8E97 - chains A and D of the 4 polymer chains in the assembly; structure by electron microscopy, 4.19 A resolution (low resolution: residue-level contacts below are approximate; hydrogen-bond / salt-bridge calls are withheld).

== Chain A ==
Name: Glutamate receptor ionotropic, NMDA 1
Organism: Homo sapiens
UniProt: Q05586 (NMDZ1_HUMAN); residue numbers follow UniProt; this construct covers 1-847
Chain sequence (847 residues; row label = number of the first residue in the row):
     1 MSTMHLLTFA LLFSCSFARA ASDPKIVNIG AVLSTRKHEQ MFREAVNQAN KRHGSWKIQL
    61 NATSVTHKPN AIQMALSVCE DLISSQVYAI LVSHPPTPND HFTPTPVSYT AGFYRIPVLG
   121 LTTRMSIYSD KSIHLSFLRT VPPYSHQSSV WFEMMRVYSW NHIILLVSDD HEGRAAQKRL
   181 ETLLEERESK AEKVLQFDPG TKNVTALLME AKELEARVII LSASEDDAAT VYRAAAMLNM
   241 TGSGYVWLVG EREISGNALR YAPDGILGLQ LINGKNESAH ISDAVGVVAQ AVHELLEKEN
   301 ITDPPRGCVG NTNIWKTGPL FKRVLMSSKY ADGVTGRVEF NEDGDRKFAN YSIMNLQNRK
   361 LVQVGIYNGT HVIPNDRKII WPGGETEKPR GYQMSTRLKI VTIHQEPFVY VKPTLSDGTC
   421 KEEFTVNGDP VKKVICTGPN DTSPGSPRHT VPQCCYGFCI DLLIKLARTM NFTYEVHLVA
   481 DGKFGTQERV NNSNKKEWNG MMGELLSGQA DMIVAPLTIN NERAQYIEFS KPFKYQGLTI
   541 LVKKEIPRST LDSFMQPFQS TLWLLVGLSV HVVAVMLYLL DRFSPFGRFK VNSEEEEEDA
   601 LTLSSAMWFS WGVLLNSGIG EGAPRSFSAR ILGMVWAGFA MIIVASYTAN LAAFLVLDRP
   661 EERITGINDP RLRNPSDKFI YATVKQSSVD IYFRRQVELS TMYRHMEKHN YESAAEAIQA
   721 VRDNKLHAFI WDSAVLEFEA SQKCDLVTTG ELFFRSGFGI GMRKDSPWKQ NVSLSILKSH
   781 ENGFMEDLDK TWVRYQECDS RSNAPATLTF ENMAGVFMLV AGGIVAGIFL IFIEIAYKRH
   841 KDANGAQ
Unresolved in the structure: 1-24, 585-601, 842-847
Disulfide bonds: Cys79-Cys308, Cys420-Cys454, Cys436-Cys455, Cys744-Cys798
Covalently attached groups: N-acetylglucosamine (NAG) linked to Asn61, Asn203, Asn239, Asn276, Asn350, Asn368, Asn771
Sequence notes: conflict His5 (Arg in Q05586), Phe9 (Leu in Q05586), Phe17 (Val in Q05586), Ser22 (Cys in Q05586), Asn844 (Arg in Q05586), Gly845 (Arg in Q05586), Ala846 (Lys in Q05586)
Curated features (UniProtKB/Swiss-Prot):
  - region: Leu603 to Pro624 (Pore-forming)
  - binding site (glycine): Pro516, Thr518, Arg523, Ser688, Asp732
  - glycosylation (N-linked (GlcNAc...) asparagine): Asn61, Asn203, Asn239, Asn276, Asn300, Asn350, Asn368, Asn440, Asn471, Asn491, Asn674, Asn771
  - natural variant: Arg217 (R217W: In NDHMSR), Asp227 (D227H: In NDHMSR; uncertain significance), Arg306 (R306Q: Found in a patient with schizophrenia; uncertain significance), Asp552 (D552E: In NDHMSD), Pro557 (P557R: In NDHMSD), Ser560 (S560SS: In NDHMSD), Gly618 (G618R: In NDHMSD), Gly620 (G620R: In NDHMSD), Ala637 (A637S: In NDHMSD; uncertain significance; A637V: In NDHMSD; uncertain significance), Gly638 (G638A: In NDHMSD; G638V: In NDHMSD), Met641 (M641I: In NDHMSD; M641L: In NDHMSD; M641V: In NDHMSD), Ile642 (I642T: In NDHMSD; uncertain significance), 13 further natural variant entries in UniProt
  - mutagenesis: Ile642 (I642L: Slight decrease in glutamate and glycine agonist potency; mutant channels are activated at 2-fold higher glutamate and glycine concentrations), Val644 (V644M: Increase in glutamate and glycine agonist potency; mutant channels are activated lower glutamate and glycine concentrations), Ala653 (A653G: Increase in glutamate and glycine agonist potency; mutant channels are activated lower glutamate and glycine concentrations), Met813 (M813V: Slight decrease in glycine agonist potency; no effect on glutamate agonist potency)

== Chain D ==
Name: Glutamate receptor ionotropic, NMDA 2C
Organism: Homo sapiens
UniProt: Q14957 (NMDE3_HUMAN); residues 26-849 here = UniProt positions 26-849
Chain sequence (880 residues; numbered -30 to 849; the number before each row is that of its first residue; numbers below 1 keep their minus sign (Met-30 is residue -30)):
   -30 MGTMRLFLLA VLFLFSFARA TGWSHPQFEK GGGSGGGSGG SAWSHPQFEK GALVPRGEQG
    30 MTVAVVFSSS GPPQAQFRAR LTPQSFLDLP LEIQPLTVGV NTTNPSSLLT QICGLLGAAH
    90 VHGIVFEDNV DTEAVAQILD FISSQTHVPI LSISGGSAVV LTPKEPGSAF LQLGVSLEQQ
   150 LQVLFKVLEE YDWSAFAVIT SLHPGHALFL EGVRAVADAS HVSWRLLDVV TLELGPGGPR
   210 ARTQRLLRQL DAPVFVAYCS REEAEVLFAE AAQAGLVGPG HVWLVPNLAL GSTDAPPATF
   270 PVGLISVVTE SWRLSLRQKV RDGVAILALG AHSYWRQHGT LPAPAGDCRV HPGPVSPARE
   330 AFYRHLLNVT WEGRDFSFSP GGYLVQPTMV VIALNRHRLW EMVGRWEHGV LYMKYPVWPR
   390 YSASLQPVVD SRHLTVATLE ERPFVIVESP DPGTGGCVPN TVPCRRQSNH TFSSGDVAPY
   450 TKLCCKGFCI DILKKLARVV KFSYDLYLVT NGKHGKRVRG VWNGMIGEVY YKRADMAIGS
   510 LTINEERSEI VDFSVPFVET GISVMVARSN GTVSPSAFLE PYSPAVWVMM FVMCLTVVAI
   570 TVFMFEYFSP VSYNQNLTRG KKSGGPAFTI GKSVWLLWAL VFNNSVPIEN PRGTTSKIMV
   630 LVWAFFAVIF LASYTANLAA FMIQEQYIDT VSGLSDKKFQ RPQDQYPPFR FGTVPNGSTE
   690 RNIRSNYRDM HTHMVKFNQR SVEDALTSLK MGKLDAFIYD AAVLNYMAGK DEGCKLVTIG
   750 SGKVFATTGY GIAMQKDSHW KRAIDLALLQ FLGDGETQKL ETVWLSGICQ NEKNEVMSSK
   810 LDIDNMAGVF YMLLVAMGLA LLVFAWEHLV YWKLRHSVPN
Unresolved in the structure: -30 to 30, 577-595, 615-622, 842-849
Disulfide bonds: Cys426-Cys453, Cys433-Cys454
Sequence notes: expression tag (-30 to 25)
Curated features (UniProtKB/Swiss-Prot):
  - region: Lys601 to Pro620 (Pore-forming)
  - binding site (L-glutamate): Ser509, Thr511, Arg516, Ser687, Thr688, Asp729
  - site: Asn612 (Functional determinant of NMDA receptors)
  - glycosylation (N-linked (GlcNAc...) asparagine): Asn70, Asn73, Asn337, Asn438, Asn539, Asn685
  - natural variant: Arg679 (R679C: Found in a patient with schizophrenia; uncertain significance)
Reported in the primary citation:
  - mutagenesis - T756C: decreased signaling in response to MTSET

== Interface between chain A and chain D ==
Contacting residue pairs (32):
  Tyr535(A) with Tyr696(D)
  Trp608(A) with Leu630(D)
  Trp611(A) with Leu630(D)
  Leu615(A) with Leu630(D); Phe634(D); Val637(D)
  Asn616(A) with Asn612(D)
  Tyr647(A) with Ile638(D)
  Thr648(A) with Ala641(D)
  Leu651(A) with Ser642(D); Ala645(D)
  Ala652(A) with Ala645(D)
  Val656(A) with Ala649(D); Ile652(D)
  Leu752(A) with Gln669(D)
  Arg755(A) with Gln669(D)
  Ala804(A) with Glu549(D); Phe650(D)
  Pro805(A) with Gln653(D)
  Thr807(A) with Tyr551(D); Ser552(D)
  Leu808(A) with Pro550(D); Tyr551(D); Val555(D); Asn646(D)
  Phe810(A) with Ala554(D); Val555(D); Met558(D)
  Met813(A) with Val555(D)
  Val816(A) with Phe635(D)
  Leu819(A) with Ile638(D)
  Val820(A) with Trp632(D)
Interface residues without a listed pair, chain A (29 interface residues in all): Ser617, Gly618, Val644, Leu655, Glu751, Thr809, Phe817, Gly827
Interface residues without a listed pair, chain D (31 interface residues in all): Leu609, Lys626, Ile627, Ala633, Thr644, Ala648, Ser664

== In short ==
29 residues of chain A and 31 residues of chain D are in contact. Covalently linked N-acetylglucosamine: at
Asn61(A), Asn203(A), Asn239(A), Asn276(A), Asn350(A) and Asn368(A) and 1 more. The paper reports that T756C of
chain D reduces signaling in response to MTSET.
Chain A is Glutamate receptor ionotropic, NMDA 1 and chain D is Glutamate receptor ionotropic, NMDA 2C, both
from Homo sapiens; the structure, PYD-106-bound Human GluN1a-GluN2C NMDA receptor in splayed conformation, was
determined by electron microscopy (same publication as 8E92, 8E93, 8E94, 8E96 and 8E98).
